Entry 8DPW (X-ray diffraction, 1.80 A resolution); this record covers chain A.

== Chain A ==
Molecule: Interleukin-11
Source organism: Homo sapiens
UniProt: P20809 (IL11_HUMAN); residues 11-178 here correspond to UniProt positions 32-199 (UniProt number = residue number + 21)
Amino-acid sequence (169 residues; row label = number of the first residue in the row):
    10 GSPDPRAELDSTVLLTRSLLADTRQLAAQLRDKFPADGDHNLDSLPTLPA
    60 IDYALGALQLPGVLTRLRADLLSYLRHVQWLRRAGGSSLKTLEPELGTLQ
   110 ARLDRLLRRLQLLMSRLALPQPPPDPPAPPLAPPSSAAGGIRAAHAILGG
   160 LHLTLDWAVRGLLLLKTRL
Construct notes: expression tag (10); engineered mutation P58 (Ala79 in P20809), A59 (Met80 in P20809), I60 (Ser81 in P20809), D61 (Ala82 in P20809), Y62 (Gly83 in P20809), A147 (Trp168 in P20809)
Curated features (UniProtKB/Swiss-Prot):
  - region: H161 to R169 (Important for interaction with IL11RA and for the stimulation of cell proliferation)
From the paper describing this entry:
  - contacts within the chain: T56-H86 (hydrogen bond)
  - conformationally variable residues (loop rearrangement, register shift): L54 to P58, P58 to Y62

== Overview ==
From the paper: conformational variability at L54 and P58; contacts within the chain involving T56 and H86.
Chain A is Interleukin-11 (Homo sapiens); the structure, The structure of Interleukin-11 Mutein, was
determined by X-ray diffraction, deposited together with 8DPS, 8DPT, 8DPU and 8DPV.
